9IF4 - chains B and X of the 28 polymer chains in the assembly; structure by electron microscopy, 3.09 A resolution.

# Chain B
Protein: ATP-dependent Clp protease ATP-binding subunit ClpC1
Source organism: Mycobacterium tuberculosis
Reference sequence: P9WPC9 (CLPC1_MYCTU); residue numbers follow UniProt; this construct covers 168-825
Sequence (658 residues; each row starts with the number of its first residue):
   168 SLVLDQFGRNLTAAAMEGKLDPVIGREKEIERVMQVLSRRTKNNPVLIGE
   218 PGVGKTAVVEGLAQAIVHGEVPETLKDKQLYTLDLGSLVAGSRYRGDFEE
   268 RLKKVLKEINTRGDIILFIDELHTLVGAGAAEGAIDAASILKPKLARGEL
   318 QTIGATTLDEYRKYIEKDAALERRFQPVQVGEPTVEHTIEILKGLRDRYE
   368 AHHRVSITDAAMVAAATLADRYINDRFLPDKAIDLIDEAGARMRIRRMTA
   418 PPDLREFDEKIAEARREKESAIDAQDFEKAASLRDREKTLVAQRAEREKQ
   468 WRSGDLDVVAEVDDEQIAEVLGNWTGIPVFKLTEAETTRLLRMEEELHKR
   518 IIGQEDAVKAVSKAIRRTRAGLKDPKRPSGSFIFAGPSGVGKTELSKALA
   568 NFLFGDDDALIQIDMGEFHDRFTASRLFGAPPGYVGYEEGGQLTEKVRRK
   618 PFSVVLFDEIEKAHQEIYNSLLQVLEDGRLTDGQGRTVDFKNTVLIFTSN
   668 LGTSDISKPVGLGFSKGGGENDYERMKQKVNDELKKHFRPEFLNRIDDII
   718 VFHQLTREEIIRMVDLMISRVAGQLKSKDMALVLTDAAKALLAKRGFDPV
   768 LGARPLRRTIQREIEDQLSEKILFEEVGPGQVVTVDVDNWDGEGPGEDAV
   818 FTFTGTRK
Not modelled in the structure: 415-476, 669-677, 684-693, 763-765, 792-799, 805-817, 821-825
Ligand contacts:
  - ATP (adenosine-5'-triphosphate), molecule 1: Asp188, Pro189, Val190, Ile191, Arg193, Glu217, Pro218, Gly219, Val220, Gly221, Lys222, Thr223, Ala224, Thr324, His354, Ile358, Leu362, Pro396, Asp397, Ile400
  - ATP, molecule 2: Arg314, Ala337, Arg340, Arg341
  - ATP, molecule 3: Arg517, Ile518, Ile519, Gln521, Ser555, Gly556, Val557, Gly558, Lys559, Thr560, Glu561, Glu626, Asn667, Leu722, Met730, Met734, Ala770, Arg771, Arg774
  - ATP, molecule 4: Glu643, Glu708, Arg712
Swiss-Prot annotation at these positions:
  - binding site (ATP): Gly216 to Thr223, Gly553 to Thr560

# Chain X
Protein: Unknown peptide
Source organism: Mycobacterium tuberculosis
Sequence (26 residues; row label = number of the first residue in the row; X marks 26 residues of unknown identity (built as UNK)):
   903 XXXXXXXXXXXXXXXXXXXXXXXXXX

# How chain B and chain X interact
Interface residues of chain B (facing chain X), 10 residues: Arg260, Tyr261, Arg262, Ala298, Glu299, Gly300, Phe589, Gly600, Tyr601, Val602

# In short
Chain B and chain X make no direct contact in this assembly. Bound to chain B: 4 copies of ATP. UniProt lists
16 ATP-binding residues on chain B.
Here chain B is ATP-dependent Clp protease ATP-binding subunit ClpC1 and chain X is Unknown peptide, both from
Mycobacterium tuberculosis. Entry 9IF4 (Structure of the Mycobacterium Tuberculosis ClpC1P1P2 complex bound to
the activator Bz-Leu-Leu) was determined by electron microscopy.
